Entry 2G44 (X-ray diffraction, 2.65 A resolution); this record covers chains A and B of the 4 polymer chains in the assembly.

== Chain A (and B) ==
Molecule: Estrogen receptor
From: Homo sapiens
Notes: fragment: ligand binding domain; chain B of this document is another copy of the same molecule, construct and numbering; everything in this record applies to it too
Reference sequence: P03372 (ESR1_HUMAN); residues 298-554 here = UniProt positions 298-554
Amino-acid sequence (257 residues; row label = number of the first residue in the row):
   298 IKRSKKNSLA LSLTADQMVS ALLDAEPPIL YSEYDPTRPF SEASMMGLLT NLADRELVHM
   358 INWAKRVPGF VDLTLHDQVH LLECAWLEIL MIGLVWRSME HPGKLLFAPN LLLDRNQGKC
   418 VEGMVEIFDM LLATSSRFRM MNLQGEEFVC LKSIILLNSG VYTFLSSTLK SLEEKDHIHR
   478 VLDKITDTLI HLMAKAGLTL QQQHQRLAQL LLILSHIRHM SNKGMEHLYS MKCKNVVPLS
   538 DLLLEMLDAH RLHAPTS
Unresolved in the structure: 298-304, 462-468, 549-554 (chain B: 298-305, 462-471, 553-554)
Modified residues: C381 (s,s-(2-hydroxyethyl)thiocysteine; CME); C417 (s,s-(2-hydroxyethyl)thiocysteine; CME); C530 (s,s-(2-hydroxyethyl)thiocysteine; CME)
Differences from the reference sequence: modified residue (381, 417, 530); engineered mutation S537 (Tyr in P03372)

== How chain A and chain B interact ==
Pairs across the interface (58):
  C381(A) - H516(B)
  M427(A) - T460(B)
  A430(A) - Y459(B)
  R434(A) - Y459(B)  hydrogen bond
  R434(A) - H476(B)  hydrogen bond
  M437(A) - D473(B)
  I451(A) - L509(B)  hydrophobic
  N455(A) - L509(B)  hydrogen bond (side chain-backbone)
  N455(A) - S512(B)
  N455(A) - H513(B)  hydrogen bond (backbone-side chain)
  S456(A) - H513(B)
  V458(A) - H513(B)
  Y459(A) - A430(B)
  Y459(A) - R434(B)  hydrogen bond
  Y459(A) - I510(B)  hydrophobic
  Y459(A) - H513(B)
  H476(A) - R434(B)  hydrogen bond
  D480(A) - Q502(B)
  D480(A) - Q506(B)
  T483(A) - H501(B)
  T483(A) - A505(B)
  D484(A) - Q498(B)
  D484(A) - H501(B)  salt bridge
  D484(A) - Q502(B)
  I487(A) - H501(B)
  L497(A) - L497(B)  hydrophobic
  Q498(A) - D484(B)  hydrogen bond
  H501(A) - T483(B)
  H501(A) - I487(B)
  Q502(A) - D480(B)
  Q502(A) - D484(B)  hydrogen bond
  L504(A) - L504(B)  hydrophobic
  A505(A) - T483(B)
  A505(A) - L508(B)  hydrophobic
  Q506(A) - D480(B)
  L508(A) - A505(B)  hydrophobic
  L509(A) - I451(B)  hydrophobic
  L509(A) - N455(B)  hydrogen bond (backbone-side chain)
  I510(A) - Y459(B)
  S512(A) - N455(B)
  S512(A) - R515(B)  hydrogen bond
  H513(A) - N455(B)  hydrogen bond (side chain-backbone)
  H513(A) - S456(B)  hydrogen bond (side chain-backbone)
  H513(A) - V458(B)
  H513(A) - Y459(B)
  H513(A) - T460(B)
  H513(A) - R515(B)  hydrogen bond
  R515(A) - S512(B)  hydrogen bond
  R515(A) - H516(B)
  H516(A) - C381(B)
  H516(A) - R515(B)  hydrogen bond
  H516(A) - N519(B)  hydrogen bond
  N519(A) - H516(B)  hydrogen bond
  N519(A) - N519(B)  hydrogen bond
  K520(A) - R548(B)  hydrogen bond (side chain-backbone)
  E523(A) - H550(B)  salt bridge
  Y526(A) - P552(B)
  R548(A) - P552(B)
Also at the interface, not in a pair above, chain A (38 interface residues in all): T460, L479, L511, H547
Also at the interface, not in a pair above, chain B (38 interface residues in all): G457, L479, L511, K520, E523

== Summary ==
Chain A and chain B each contribute 38 residues to their interface; the contacts include 19 hydrogen bonds and
2 salt bridges. Polar contacts include D484(A)-H501(B), E523(A)-H550(B) and R434(A)-Y459(B).
Both chains are Estrogen receptor (Homo sapiens). Entry 2G44 (Human Estrogen Receptor Alpha Ligand-Binding
Domain In Complex With OBCP-1M-G and A Glucocorticoid Receptor Interacting Protein ...) was determined by
X-ray diffraction.
